3FKU - chains A and B of the 9 polymer chains in the assembly; structure by X-ray diffraction, 3.20 A resolution.

[Chain A]
Molecule: Hemagglutinin
From: Influenza A virus (A/Viet Nam/1203/2004(H5N1))
Notes: fragment: ha1
UniProt: Q5EP31 (Q5EP31_I04A1); residues 5-334 here correspond to UniProt positions 17-346 (UniProt number = residue number + 12)
Sequence (338 residues; each row starts with the number of its first residue; numbers below 1 keep their minus sign (Ala-3 is residue -3)):
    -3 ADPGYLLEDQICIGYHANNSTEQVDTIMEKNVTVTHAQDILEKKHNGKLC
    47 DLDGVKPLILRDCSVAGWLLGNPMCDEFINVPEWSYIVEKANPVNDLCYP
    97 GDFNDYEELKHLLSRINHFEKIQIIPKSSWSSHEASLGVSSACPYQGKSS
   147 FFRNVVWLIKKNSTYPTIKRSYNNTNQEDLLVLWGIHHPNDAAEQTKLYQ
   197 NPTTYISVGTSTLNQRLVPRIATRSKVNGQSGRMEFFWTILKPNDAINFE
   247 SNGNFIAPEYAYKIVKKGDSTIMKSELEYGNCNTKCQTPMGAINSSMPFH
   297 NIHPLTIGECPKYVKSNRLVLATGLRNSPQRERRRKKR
Unresolved in the structure: -3 to 3, 327-334
Cystine bridges: Cys46-Cys278, Cys59-Cys71, Cys94-Cys139, Cys282-Cys306
Covalent attachments: N-acetylglucosamine (NAG) linked to Asn27, Asn169
Sequence notes: expression tag (-3 to 4)

[Chain B]
Molecule: Hemagglutinin HA2 chain
From: Influenza A virus (A/Viet Nam/1203/2004(H5N1))
Notes: fragment: ha2
UniProt: A8UDR4 (A8UDR4_I04A1); residues 1-176 here correspond to UniProt positions 343-518 (UniProt number = residue number + 342)
Sequence (182 residues; numbered 1 to 182; the number before each row is that of its first residue):
     1 GLFGAIAGFIEGGWQGMVDGWYGYHHSNEQGSGYAADKESTQKAIDGVTN
    51 KVNSIIDKMNTQFEAVGREFNNLERRIENLNKKMEDGFLDVWTYNAELLV
   101 LMENERTLDFHDSNVKNLYDKVRLQLRDNAKELGNGCFEFYHKCDNECME
   151 SVRNGTYDYPQYSEEARLKREEISGVRSLVPR
Unresolved in the structure: 181-182
Cystine bridges: Cys144-Cys148
Sequence notes: expression tag (177-182)
What the authors report for this chain:
  - mutagenesis - V52L: unchanged binding to Neutralizing antibody F10

[How chain A and chain B interact]
Residue-residue contacts (115):
  Glu4(A) - Glu139(B)
  Asp5(A) - Ser27(B)
  Asp5(A) - Asn28(B)
  Asp5(A) - Glu29(B)
  Asp5(A) - Glu139(B)
  Asp5(A) - Phe140(B)  hydrogen bond (backbone-backbone)
  Asp5(A) - Lys143(B)
  Asp5(A) - Cys144(B)  hydrogen bond (side chain-backbone)
  Gln6(A) - His26(B)
  Gln6(A) - Ser27(B)  hydrogen bond (backbone-backbone)
  Gln6(A) - Leu133(B)
  Gln6(A) - Phe138(B)
  Gln6(A) - Glu139(B)
  Ile7(A) - Tyr24(B)  hydrophobic
  Ile7(A) - His25(B)
  Ile7(A) - Cys137(B)  hydrogen bond (backbone-side chain)
  Ile7(A) - Phe138(B)  hydrogen bond (backbone-backbone)
  Ile7(A) - Met149(B)  hydrophobic
  Cys8(A) - Trp14(B)  hydrophobic
  Cys8(A) - Tyr24(B)
  Cys8(A) - His25(B)  hydrogen bond (backbone-backbone)
  Cys8(A) - Gly136(B)
  Cys8(A) - Cys137(B)  disulfide
  Ile9(A) - Ile10(B)
  Ile9(A) - Trp14(B)
  Ile9(A) - Gly23(B)
  Ile9(A) - Tyr24(B)  hydrophobic
  Ile9(A) - Tyr119(B)  hydrophobic
  Ile9(A) - Val122(B)  hydrophobic
  Ile9(A) - Gly136(B)  hydrogen bond (backbone-backbone)
  Gly10(A) - Ile10(B)
  Gly10(A) - Trp14(B)
  Gly10(A) - Tyr22(B)
  Gly10(A) - Gly23(B)  hydrogen bond (backbone-backbone)
  Tyr11(A) - Ile6(B)  hydrophobic
  Tyr11(A) - Ala7(B)  hydrogen bond (side chain-backbone)
  Tyr11(A) - Ile10(B)  hydrogen bond (side chain-backbone)
  Tyr11(A) - Gly12(B)  hydrogen bond (side chain-backbone)
  Tyr11(A) - Gly13(B)
  Tyr11(A) - Trp14(B)  hydrogen bond (backbone-backbone)
  Tyr11(A) - Met17(B)
  Tyr11(A) - Trp21(B)
  Tyr11(A) - Val115(B)  hydrophobic
  His12(A) - Trp14(B)
  His12(A) - Met17(B)  hydrogen bond (side chain-backbone)
  His12(A) - Gly20(B)
  His12(A) - Trp21(B)  hydrogen bond (backbone-backbone)
  Ala13(A) - Gly13(B)
  Ala13(A) - Trp14(B)  hydrogen bond (backbone-backbone)
  Ala13(A) - Gln15(B)
  Asn14(A) - Gln15(B)
  Val20(A) - Asn104(B)
  Asp21(A) - Leu101(B)
  Asp21(A) - Asn104(B)  hydrogen bond (backbone-side chain)
  Thr22(A) - Leu101(B)
  Thr22(A) - Glu105(B)
  Ile23(A) - Leu101(B)
  Ile23(A) - Glu105(B)
  Met24(A) - Glu105(B)
  Val28(A) - Leu108(B)  hydrophobic
  Val30(A) - Leu108(B)  hydrophobic
  Thr31(A) - Trp21(B)
  His32(A) - Trp21(B)  hydrogen bond
  Ile36(A) - Val100(B)  hydrophobic
  Glu103(A) - Glu69(B)
  Glu103(A) - Asn71(B)
  Lys106(A) - Glu69(B)  salt bridge
  His107(A) - Arg68(B)
  Thr267(A) - Val66(B)
  Thr267(A) - Gly67(B)
  Lys270(A) - Glu69(B)  salt bridge
  Phe295(A) - Met59(B)  hydrophobic
  Phe295(A) - Gln62(B)
  Phe295(A) - Ala96(B)  hydrophobic
  Pro300(A) - Ala65(B)
  Pro300(A) - Leu89(B)  hydrophobic
  Leu301(A) - Gly67(B)
  Thr302(A) - Ala65(B)
  Lys308(A) - Met59(B)
  Lys308(A) - Asn60(B)  hydrogen bond (side chain-backbone)
  Lys308(A) - Gln62(B)
  Lys308(A) - Glu64(B)  salt bridge
  Tyr309(A) - Gln62(B)
  Tyr309(A) - Leu89(B)
  Val310(A) - Thr93(B)
  Lys311(A) - Asp90(B)  salt bridge
  Lys311(A) - Thr93(B)  hydrogen bond (backbone-side chain)
  Ser312(A) - Glu97(B)
  Val316(A) - Val100(B)
  Val316(A) - Asn104(B)  hydrogen bond (backbone-side chain)
  Leu317(A) - Val52(B)  hydrophobic
  Leu317(A) - Val100(B)  hydrophobic
  Leu317(A) - Asn104(B)
  Ala318(A) - Asn104(B)  hydrogen bond (backbone-side chain)
  Ala318(A) - Thr107(B)
  Thr319(A) - Trp21(B)
  Thr319(A) - Val48(B)
  Thr319(A) - His111(B)  hydrogen bond (backbone-side chain)
  Gly320(A) - Trp21(B)
  Gly320(A) - Leu108(B)
  Gly320(A) - His111(B)  hydrogen bond (backbone-side chain)
  Leu321(A) - Ile6(B)  hydrophobic
  Leu321(A) - Trp21(B)
  Leu321(A) - Tyr22(B)  hydrophobic
  Leu321(A) - His111(B)
  Arg322(A) - Leu108(B)
  Arg322(A) - Asp109(B)  salt bridge
  Ser324(A) - Gly12(B)
  Ser324(A) - Gly13(B)
  Pro325(A) - Gly12(B)
  Pro325(A) - Gly13(B)
  Pro325(A) - Gln15(B)
  Gln326(A) - Glu11(B)
  Gln326(A) - Gly12(B)
  Gln326(A) - Gly13(B)  hydrogen bond (backbone-backbone)
Also at the interface, not in a pair above, chain A (50 interface residues in all): Asn15, Gln34, Pro294, Ile303, Leu315
Also at the interface, not in a pair above, chain B (64 interface residues in all): Ala5, Val18, Ile55, Ile56, Thr61, Phe70, Leu118, Val152
Disulfides between the chains: Cys8(A)-Cys137(B)

[Summary]
50 residues of chain A and 64 residues of chain B are in contact; the contacts include 1 disulfide bond, 24
hydrogen bonds and 5 salt bridges. Among the polar pairs are Lys106(A)-Glu69(B), Lys270(A)-Glu69(B) and
Lys308(A)-Glu64(B). The paper reports that V52L of chain B leaves binding to Neutralizing antibody F10
unchanged.
Here chain A is Hemagglutinin and chain B is Hemagglutinin HA2 chain, both from Influenza A virus (A/Viet
Nam/1203/2004(H5N1)). Entry 3FKU (Crystal structure of influenza hemagglutinin (H5) in complex with a broadly
neutralizing antibody F10) was determined by X-ray diffraction.
